3LAA - chain A; structure by X-ray diffraction, 1.35 A resolution.

# Chain A
Protein: Haemagglutinin family protein
Source organism: Burkholderia pseudomallei
UniProt: Q3JLD6 (Q3JLD6_BURP1); residues 2-179 here correspond to UniProt positions 2278-2455 (UniProt number = residue number + 2276)
Chain sequence (200 residues; numbered -20 to 179; the number before each row is that of its first residue; numbers below 1 keep their minus sign (Met-20 is residue -20)):
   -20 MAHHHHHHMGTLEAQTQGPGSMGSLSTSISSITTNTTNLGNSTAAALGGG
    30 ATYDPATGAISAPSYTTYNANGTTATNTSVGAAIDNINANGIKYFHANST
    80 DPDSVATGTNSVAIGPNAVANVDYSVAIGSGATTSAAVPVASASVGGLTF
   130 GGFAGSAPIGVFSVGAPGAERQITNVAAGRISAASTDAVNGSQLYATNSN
Not modelled in the structure: -20 to 4, 124-128, 179
Differences from the reference sequence: expression tag (-20 to 0); initiating methionine (1)
From the paper describing this entry:
  - self-association interface (contacts with another copy of this molecule); pairs are residue here / residue on that copy: His75-Asp82, Ala76-Tyr73, Ala76-Phe74, Asn77-Thr86 (hydrogen bond), Asn77-Gly87 (hydrogen bond), Ile8, Ile11, Thr15, Gly19, Thr22, Leu26, Tyr44, Val59, Ile63, Ile66, Ile71, Phe74, Ile93, Val105, Ile107, Phe141, Val143, Ile152, Val155, Ala167, Gly170, Leu173
  - contacts within the chain: Thr16-Tyr32 (water-mediated contact), Ser58-Ala61 (hydrogen bond), Asn69-His75 (hydrogen bond), Ser78-Asp80 (hydrogen bond)
  - conformationally variable residues (order/disorder transition): Val124 to Thr128

# Summary
The paper reports conformational variability at Val124; a self-association interface involving Ile8, Ile11 and
Thr15 among others.
Chain A is Haemagglutinin family protein (Burkholderia pseudomallei); the structure, Crystal structure of the
trimeric autotransporter adhesin head domain BpaA from Burkholderia pseudomallei, was determined by X-ray
diffraction (same publication as 3LA9).
